7LGJ - chains A and D of the 8 polymer chains in the assembly; structure by electron microscopy, 2.60 A resolution.

[Chain A (and D)]
Molecule: Cyanophycin synthase
Source organism: Synechocystis sp. (strain PCC 6714)
Notes: EC 6.3.2.29, 6.3.2.30; chain D of this document is another copy of the same molecule, construct and numbering; everything in this record applies to it too
UniProt: A0A068N621 (A0A068N621_SYNY4); residue numbers follow UniProt; this construct covers 1-873
Amino-acid sequence (879 residues; each row starts with the number of its first residue):
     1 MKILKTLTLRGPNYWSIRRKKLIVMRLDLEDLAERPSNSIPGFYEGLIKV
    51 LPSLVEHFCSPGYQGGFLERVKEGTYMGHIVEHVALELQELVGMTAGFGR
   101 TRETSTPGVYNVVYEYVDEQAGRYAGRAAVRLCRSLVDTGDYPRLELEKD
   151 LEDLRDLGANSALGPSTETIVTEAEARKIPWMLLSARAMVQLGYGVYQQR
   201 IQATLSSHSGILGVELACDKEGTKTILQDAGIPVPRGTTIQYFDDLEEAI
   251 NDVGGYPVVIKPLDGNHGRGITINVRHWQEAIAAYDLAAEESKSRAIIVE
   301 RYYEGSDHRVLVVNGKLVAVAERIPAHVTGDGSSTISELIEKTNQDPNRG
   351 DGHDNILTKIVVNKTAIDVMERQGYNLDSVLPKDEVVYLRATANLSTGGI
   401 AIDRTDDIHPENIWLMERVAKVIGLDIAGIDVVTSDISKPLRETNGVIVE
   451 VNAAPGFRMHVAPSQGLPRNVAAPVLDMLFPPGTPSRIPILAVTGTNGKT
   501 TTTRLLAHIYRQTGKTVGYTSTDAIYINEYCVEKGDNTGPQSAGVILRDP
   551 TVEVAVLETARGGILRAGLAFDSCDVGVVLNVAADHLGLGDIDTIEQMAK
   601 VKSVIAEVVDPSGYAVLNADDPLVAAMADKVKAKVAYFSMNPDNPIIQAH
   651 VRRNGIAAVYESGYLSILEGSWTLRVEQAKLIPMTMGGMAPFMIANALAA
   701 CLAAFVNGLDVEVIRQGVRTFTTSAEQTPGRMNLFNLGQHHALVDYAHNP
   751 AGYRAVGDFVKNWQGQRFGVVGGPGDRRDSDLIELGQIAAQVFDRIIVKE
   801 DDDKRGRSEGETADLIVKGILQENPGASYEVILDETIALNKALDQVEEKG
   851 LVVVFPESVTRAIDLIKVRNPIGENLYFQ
Disordered / not traced: 294-296, 873-879
Differences from the reference sequence: expression tag (874-879)
Bound ions: Mg2+ site 1: Asp431, Glu450; Mg2+ site 2: Thr500, Thr522, Glu558 (together with AMP-PCP)
Residues lining bound ligands:
  - AMP-PCP (ACP; phosphomethylphosphonic acid adenylate ester), molecule 1: Lys220, Pro235, Val259, Lys261, Ile271, Ile273, Glu300, Arg301, Tyr302, Tyr303, Asp307, Arg323, Thr392, Asp431, Val433, Val449, Glu450
  - AMP-PCP (ACP), molecule 2: Thr496, Asn497, Gly498, Lys499, Thr500, Thr501, Thr522, Glu558, Asn581, Phe692, Asn696, Arg731, Asp745, Ala751, Gly752, Ala755, Val756

[Interface between chain A and chain D]
Pairs across the interface - 10 pairs, chain A then chain D:
  Leu467(A) - Thr673(D)
  Leu467(A) - Arg675(D)
  Pro468(A) - Trp672(D)  hydrophobic
  Arg469(A) - Trp672(D)
  Asn470(A) - Trp672(D)
  Trp672(A) - Pro468(D)  hydrophobic
  Trp672(A) - Arg469(D)
  Trp672(A) - Asn470(D)
  Thr673(A) - Leu467(D)
  Arg675(A) - Leu467(D)
Also at the interface, not in a pair above, chain A (8 interface residues in all): Val461
Also at the interface, not in a pair above, chain D (8 interface residues in all): Val461

[Summary]
The chain A/chain D interface involves 8 residues from each chain. Bound to chain A: AMP-PCP. The Mg2+ site 1
is built by Asp431(A) and Glu450(A). The Mg2+ site 2 is built by Thr500(A), Thr522(A) and Glu558(A).
Both chains are Cyanophycin synthase (Synechocystis sp. (strain PCC 6714)). Entry 7LGJ (Cyanophycin synthetase
1 from Synechocystis sp. UTEX2470 with ADPCP and 8x(Asp-Arg)-NH2) was determined by electron microscopy,
deposited together with 7LG5, 7LGM and 7LGQ.
